PDB entry 6O5B | electron microscopy, 3.60 A resolution | chains E and C of the 12 polymer chains in the assembly

== Chain E (and C) ==
Molecule: Calcium uniporter protein, mitochondrial
Organism: Homo sapiens
Notes: chain C of this document is another copy of the same molecule, construct and numbering; everything in this record applies to it too
Reference sequence: Q8NE86 (MCU_HUMAN); residues 1-351 here = UniProt positions 1-351
Chain sequence (351 residues; each row starts with the number of its first residue):
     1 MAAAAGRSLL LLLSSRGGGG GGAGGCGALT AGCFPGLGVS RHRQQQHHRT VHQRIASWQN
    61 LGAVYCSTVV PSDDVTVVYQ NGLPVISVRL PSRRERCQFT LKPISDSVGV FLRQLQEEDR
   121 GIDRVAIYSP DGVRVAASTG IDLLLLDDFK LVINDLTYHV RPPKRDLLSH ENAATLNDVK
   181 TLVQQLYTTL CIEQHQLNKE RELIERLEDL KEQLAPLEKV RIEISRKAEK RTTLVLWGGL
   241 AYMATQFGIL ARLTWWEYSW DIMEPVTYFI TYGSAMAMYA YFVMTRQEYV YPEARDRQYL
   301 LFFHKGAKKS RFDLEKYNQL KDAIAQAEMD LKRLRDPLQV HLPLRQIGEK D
Not modelled in the structure: 1-73, 344-351 (chain C: 1-73, 342-351)
Bound ions: Ca2+: Glu264 (shared with 1 residue of chain A; Glu264(C) of chain C; 1 residue of chain G)
Swiss-Prot annotation at these positions:
  - region: Thr285 to Val290 (Juxtamembrane helix)
  - motif: Trp260 to Tyr268 (Selectivity filter)
  - binding site (Ca(2+)): Glu264
  - modified residue: Ser57 (Phosphoserine), Ser92 (Phosphoserine), Cys97 (S-glutathionyl cysteine), Lys332 (N6-acetyllysine)
  - mutagenesis: Ser57 (S57A: Decreased MCU current; when associated with A-92), Cys66 (C66A: Does not affect glutathionylation in response to reactive oxygen species), Ser92 (S92A: Decreased MCU current; when associated with A-57; S92A: Impairs calcium uptake, but has no effect on oligomerization and interaction with MICU1 and MICU2), Cys97 (C97A: Abolished glutathionylation in response to reactive oxygen species), Asp123 (D123R: No effect on calcium uptake in presence of high concentrations of calcium. Abolished dimerization of MCU), Lys180 (K180A: No effect on calcium uptake, oligomerization and interaction with MICU1 and MICU2), Cys191 (C191A: Does not affect glutathionylation in response to reactive oxygen species), Leu240 (L240W: Abolished calcium uptake), Ala241 (A241W: Abolished interaction with EMRE/SMDT1 and calcium uptake), Gly248 (G248W: Abolished calcium uptake), Glu257 (E257A: According to a report, inhibits calcium uptake. According to a subsequent report, does not affect greatly calcium uptake; E257S: Does not affect greatly calcium uptake), Ser259 (S259A: Does not inhibit calcium uptake. Strongly reduced sensitivity to ruthenium red inhibition; S259R: Prevents entrance of calcium into the pore), 16 further mutagenesis entries in UniProt
Reported in the primary citation:
  - mutagenesis - D123R: abolished binding to dimerization of HsMCU
  - post-translational modification sites: Cys97 (citing earlier work)

== How chain E and chain C interact ==
Contacting residue pairs - 35 pairs, chain E then chain C:
  Arg124(E) with Arg93(C)
  Tyr128(E) with Glu95(C), hydrogen bond
  Val133(E) with Arg96(C)
  Arg134(E) with Arg93(C); Glu95(C), salt bridge; Arg96(C), hydrogen bond (backbone-backbone); Cys97(C), hydrogen bond (backbone-side chain); Gln98(C), hydrogen bond (backbone-backbone); Glu118(C)
  Val135(E) with Gln98(C)
  Ala136(E) with Cys97(C), hydrophobic; Gln98(C); Phe99(C), hydrophobic
  Ala137(E) with Glu118(C)
  Ser138(E) with Gln114(C), hydrogen bond
  Leu143(E) with Asn81(C)
  Leu146(E) with Asn81(C)
  Asn172(E) with Thr189(C); Leu190(C)
  Thr175(E) with Leu182(C)
  Leu176(E) with Leu186(C), hydrophobic
  Asn177(E) with Tyr79(C); Asn81(C); Gly82(C), hydrogen bond (side chain-backbone)
  Val179(E) with Leu182(C), hydrophobic
  Leu182(E) with Leu167(C), hydrophobic; Thr175(C); Val179(C), hydrophobic
  Gln184(E) with Ile104(C); Asp142(C)
  Gln185(E) with Leu146(C)
  Leu186(E) with Leu176(C), hydrophobic
  Tyr187(E) with Ile104(C), hydrophobic
  Thr188(E) with Asp142(C); Leu143(C)
Interface residues without a listed pair, chain E (27 interface residues in all): Thr139, Asp178, Lys180, Thr181, Leu190, Glu264
Interface residues without a listed pair, chain C (31 interface residues in all): Gln80, Thr100, Pro103, Glu117, Arg165, Asn172, Val183, Glu264

== In short ==
27 residues of chain E face 31 of chain C across their interface, with 6 hydrogen bonds and 1 salt bridge.
Polar contacts include Arg134(E)-Glu95(C), Tyr128(E)-Glu95(C) and Arg134(E)-Cys97(C). The paper reports that
D123R of chain E abolishes binding to dimerization of HsMCU; a modification site at Cys97(E).
Chain E and chain C are both Calcium uniporter protein, mitochondrial (Homo sapiens); the structure, Monomer
of a cation channel, was determined by electron microscopy together with 6O58 from the same study.
